Entry 8RM9 (electron microscopy, 4.06 A resolution (low resolution: residue-level contacts below are approximate; hydrogen-bond / salt-bridge calls are withheld)); this record covers chains c and q of the 15 polymer chains in the assembly.

[Chain c (and q)]
Protein: Islet amyloid polypeptide
Notes: chain q of this document is another copy of the same molecule, construct and numbering; everything in this record applies to it too
Reference sequence: P10997 (IAPP_HUMAN); residues 1-37 here correspond to UniProt positions 34-70 (UniProt number = residue number + 33)
Sequence (38 residues; numbered 1 to 38; the number before each row is that of its first residue):
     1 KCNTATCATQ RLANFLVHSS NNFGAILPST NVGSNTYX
Not modelled in the structure: 1-13 (chain q: 1-12)
Modified / non-standard residues: NH2 (amino group) at position 38
Sequence notes: engineered mutation Pro28 (Ser61 in P10997); amidation (38)

[Chain c / chain q interface]
Pairs across the interface (5; chain c residue first):
  Phe23(c) with Ala25(q)
  Leu27(c) with Phe23(q)
  Tyr37(c) with Asn21(q); Phe23(q)
  NH2_38(c) with Asn21(q)
Other interface residues (no listed pair), chain c (5 interface residues in all): Gly24
Other interface residues (no listed pair), chain q (4 interface residues in all): Gly24

[Summary]
5 residues of chain c and 4 residues of chain q are in contact.
Both chains are Islet amyloid polypeptide. Entry 8RM9 (Cryo-EM structure of human islet amyloid polypeptide
(hIAPP) mutant S28P, polymorph 2) was determined by electron microscopy (same publication as 8QVP, 8RM8, 8QJ1
and 8QVQ).
